Entry 2Q8B (X-ray diffraction, 2.30 A resolution); this record covers chains A and H of the 3 polymer chains in the assembly.

Chain A:
Name: Apical membrane antigen 1
Organism: Plasmodium falciparum
Notes: fragment: Domains I and II
UniProtKB: Q7KQK5 (Q7KQK5_PLAF7); residues 104-438 here = UniProt positions 104-438
Sequence (336 residues; numbered 103 to 438; the number before each row is that of its first residue):
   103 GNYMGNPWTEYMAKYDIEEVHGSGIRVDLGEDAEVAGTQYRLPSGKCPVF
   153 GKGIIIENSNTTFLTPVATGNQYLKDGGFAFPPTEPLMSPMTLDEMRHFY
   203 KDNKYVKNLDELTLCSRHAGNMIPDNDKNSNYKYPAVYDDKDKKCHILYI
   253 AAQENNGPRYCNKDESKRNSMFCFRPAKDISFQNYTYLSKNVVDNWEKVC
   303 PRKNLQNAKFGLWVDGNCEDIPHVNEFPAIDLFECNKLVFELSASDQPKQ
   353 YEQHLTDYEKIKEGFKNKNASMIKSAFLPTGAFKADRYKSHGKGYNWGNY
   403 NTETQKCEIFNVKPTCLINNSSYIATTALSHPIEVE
Unresolved in the structure: 103-104, 264-272, 355-387
Sequence notes: expression tag (103)
Disulfides: Cys149-Cys302, Cys217-Cys247, Cys263-Cys275, Cys320-Cys418, Cys337-Cys409
What the authors report for this chain:
  - conformationally variable residues (order/disorder transition): Asn264 to Ser272, Gln355 to Ala387

Chain H:
Name: 1F9 heavy chain
Organism: Mus musculus
Sequence (210 residues; numbered 1 to 210; the number before each row is that of its first residue):
     1 EVQLQQSGAELLRPGASVKLSCIVSGFKIKDTSMHWVKQRPEQGLEWIGR
    51 IDPANDNSEYDPKFQGKATITADTSSNTAYLQLSSLTSEDTAVYYCTLSH
   101 FWGQGTTLTVSSAKTTPPSVYPLAPGCGDTTGSSVTLGCLVKGYFPESVT
   151 VTWNSGSLSSSVHTFPALLQSGLYTMSSSVTVPSSTWPSQTVTCSVAHPA
   201 SSTTVDKKLE
Unresolved in the structure: 128-132, 155-160
Disulfides: Cys22-Cys96, Cys139-Cys194

How chain A and chain H interact:
Pairs across the interface - 39 pairs, chain A then chain H:
  Thr186(A) - Glu1(H)
  Glu187(A) - Val2(H)
  Pro188(A) - Val2(H)
  Pro188(A) - Phe101(H)  hydrophobic
  Leu189(A) - Phe101(H)
  Met190(A) - Val2(H)  hydrophobic
  Met190(A) - Phe27(H)  hydrophobic
  Met190(A) - Leu98(H)  hydrophobic
  Met193(A) - Phe101(H)  hydrophobic
  Glu197(A) - His100(H)
  His200(A) - His100(H)  hydrogen bond
  Phe201(A) - Phe27(H)  hydrophobic
  Phe201(A) - Thr32(H)
  Phe201(A) - Leu98(H)
  Phe201(A) - Ser99(H)  hydrogen bond (backbone-side chain)
  Phe201(A) - His100(H)
  Phe201(A) - Phe101(H)  hydrophobic
  Tyr202(A) - Phe27(H)
  Tyr202(A) - Asp31(H)
  Tyr202(A) - Thr32(H)
  Asp204(A) - Ser33(H)
  Asp204(A) - Arg50(H)
  Asp204(A) - Asp52(H)
  Asn205(A) - Asp31(H)  hydrogen bond (side chain-backbone)
  Val208(A) - Asp31(H)
  Asn223(A) - Phe27(H)
  Asn223(A) - Lys28(H)  hydrogen bond (backbone-backbone)
  Asn223(A) - Asp31(H)  hydrogen bond
  Met224(A) - Val2(H)  hydrophobic
  Met224(A) - Gly26(H)
  Met224(A) - Phe27(H)  hydrophobic
  Ile225(A) - Gly26(H)  hydrogen bond (backbone-backbone)
  Ile225(A) - Phe27(H)
  Ile225(A) - Lys28(H)
  Ile225(A) - Asn77(H)
  Asn228(A) - Ser25(H)
  Asn228(A) - Gly26(H)  hydrogen bond (side chain-backbone)
  Lys230(A) - Ser75(H)  hydrogen bond (side chain-backbone)
  Lys230(A) - Asn77(H)
Also at the interface, not in a pair above, chain A (22 interface residues in all): Phe183, His220, Gly222, Lys235
Also at the interface, not in a pair above, chain H (21 interface residues in all): Gln3, Leu4, His35, Ser76
Interface features reported in the paper:
  - pairs named by the authors: His200(A)-His100(H) (hydrogen bond), Asn223(A)-Asp31(H) (hydrogen bond)
  - epitope / paratope residues, chain A: His200(A), Asn223(A)

Overview:
Chain A and chain H form an interface of 22 and 21 residues respectively; the contacts include 8 hydrogen
bonds. Among the polar pairs are His200(A)-His100(H), Phe201(A)-Ser99(H) and Asn205(A)-Asp31(H). The authors
report hydrogen bonds between His200(A) and His100(H) and Asn223(A) and Asp31(H). The paper reports
epitope/paratope residues His200(A) and Asn223(A); conformational variability at Asn264(A) and Gln355(A).
Here chain A is Apical membrane antigen 1 (Plasmodium falciparum) and chain H is 1F9 heavy chain (Mus
musculus). Entry 2Q8B (Structure of the malaria antigen AMA1 in complex with a growth-inhibitory antibody) was
determined by X-ray diffraction together with 2Q8A from the same study.
